PDB entry 7F67 | electron microscopy, 3.59 A resolution | chains C and J of the 18 polymer chains in the assembly

[Chain C]
Name: Translation initiation factor eIF-2B subunit beta
Organism: Homo sapiens
Reference sequence: P49770 (EI2BB_HUMAN); residue numbers follow UniProt; this construct covers 1-351
Sequence (351 residues; each row starts with the number of its first residue):
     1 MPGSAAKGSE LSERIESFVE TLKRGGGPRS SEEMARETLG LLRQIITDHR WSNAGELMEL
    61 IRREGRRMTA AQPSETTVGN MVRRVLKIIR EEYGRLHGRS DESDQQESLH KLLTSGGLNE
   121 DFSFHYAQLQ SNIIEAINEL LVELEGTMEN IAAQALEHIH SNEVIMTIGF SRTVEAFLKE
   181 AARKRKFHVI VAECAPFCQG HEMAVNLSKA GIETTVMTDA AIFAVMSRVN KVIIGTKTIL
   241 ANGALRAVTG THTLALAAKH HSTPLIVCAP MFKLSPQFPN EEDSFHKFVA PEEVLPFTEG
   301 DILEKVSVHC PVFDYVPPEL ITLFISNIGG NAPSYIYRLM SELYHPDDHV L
Disordered / not traced: 1-7, 100-105, 116-126

[Chain J]
Name: Translation initiation factor eIF-2B subunit epsilon
Organism: Homo sapiens
Reference sequence: Q13144 (EI2BE_HUMAN); residue numbers follow UniProt; this construct covers 1-721
Sequence (721 residues; numbered 1 to 721; the number before each row is that of its first residue):
     1 MAAPVVAPPG VVVSRANKRS GAGPGGSGGG GARGAEEEPP PPLQAVLVAD SFDRRFFPIS
    61 KDQPRVLLPL ANVALIDYTL EFLTATGVQE TFVFCCWKAA QIKEHLLKSK WCRPTSLNVV
   121 RIITSELYRS LGDVLRDVDA KALVRSDFLL VYGDVISNIN ITRALEEHRL RRKLEKNVSV
   181 MTMIFKESSP SHPTRCHEDN VVVAVDSTTN RVLHFQKTQG LRRFAFPLSL FQGSSDGVEV
   241 RYDLLDCHIS ICSPQVAQLF TDNFDYQTRD DFVRGLLVNE EILGNQIHMH VTAKEYGARV
   301 SNLHMYSAVC ADVIRRWVYP LTPEANFTDS TTQSCTHSRH NIYRGPEVSL GHGSILEENV
   361 LLGSGTVIGS NCFITNSVIG PGCHIGDNVV LDQTYLWQGV RVAAGAQIHQ SLLCDNAEVK
   421 ERVTLKPRSV LTSQVVVGPN ITLPEGSVIS LHPPDAEEDE DDGEFSDDSG ADQEKDKVKM
   481 KGYNPAEVGA AGKGYLWKAA GMNMEEEEEL QQNLWGLKIN MEEESESESE QSMDSEEPDS
   541 RGGSPQMDDI KVFQNEVLGT LQRGKEENIS CDNLVLEINS LKYAYNISLK EVMQVLSHVV
   601 LEFPLQQMDS PLDSSRYCAL LLPLLKAWSP VFRNYIKRAA DHLEALAAIE DFFLEHEALG
   661 ISMAKVLMAF YQLEILAEET ILSWFSQRDT TDKGQQLRKN QQLQRFIQWL KEAEEESSED
   721 D
Disordered / not traced: 1-39, 467-548, 689-691, 716-721
Curated features (UniProtKB/Swiss-Prot):
  - modified residue: Ala-2 (N-acetylalanine), Arg-19 (Omega-N-methylarginine), Ser-27 (Phosphoserine), Ser-130 (Phosphoserine), Thr-322 (Phosphothreonine), Ser-450 (Phosphoserine), Ser-466 (Phosphoserine), Ser-469 (Phosphoserine), Ser-532 (Phosphoserine), Ser-540 (Phosphoserine), Ser-544 (Phosphoserine), Ser-717 (Phosphoserine)
  - cross-link (Glycyl lysine isopeptide (Lys-Gly)): Lys-61 (interchain with G-Cter in ubiquitin), Lys-103 (interchain with G-Cter in ubiquitin), Lys-141 (interchain with G-Cter in ubiquitin), Lys-217 (interchain with G-Cter in ubiquitin)

[Chain C / chain J interface]
Pairs across the interface (31):
  Lys-23(C) / Ala-325(J)
  Lys-23(C) / Asn-326(J)
  Arg-24(C) / Thr-84(J)  hydrogen bond (side chain-backbone)
  Arg-24(C) / Ala-85(J)
  Arg-24(C) / Pro-320(J)
  Phe-288(C) / Arg-316(J)
  Phe-288(C) / Tyr-319(J)
  Phe-288(C) / His-337(J)
  Ala-290(C) / Arg-316(J)
  Ala-290(C) / Tyr-319(J)
  Pro-291(C) / Arg-315(J)
  Pro-291(C) / Arg-316(J)
  Pro-291(C) / Trp-317(J)
  Glu-292(C) / Ala-293(J)
  Glu-292(C) / Lys-294(J)  salt bridge
  Leu-295(C) / Trp-317(J)
  Phe-297(C) / Lys-186(J)
  Phe-297(C) / Glu-187(J)
  Phe-297(C) / Ser-188(J)
  Phe-297(C) / His-192(J)
  Phe-297(C) / Tyr-296(J)  hydrophobic
  Phe-297(C) / Trp-317(J)  hydrophobic
  Thr-298(C) / Ser-189(J)
  Gly-300(C) / Ser-189(J)
  Gly-300(C) / His-192(J)
  Asp-301(C) / Ser-191(J)  hydrogen bond (backbone-side chain)
  Leu-303(C) / Arg-315(J)
  Leu-303(C) / Trp-317(J)  hydrophobic
  Glu-304(C) / Pro-193(J)
  Lys-305(C) / Gln-393(J)
  Ser-307(C) / Glu-358(J)  hydrogen bond
Other interface residues (no listed pair), chain C (20 interface residues in all): Asp-283, Lys-287, Val-289, Glu-299, His-309
Other interface residues (no listed pair), chain J (28 interface residues in all): Glu-81, Thr-194, Asp-312, Phe-327, Ser-338, Asn-341

[Summary]
20 residues of chain C face 28 of chain J across their interface, with 3 hydrogen bonds and 1 salt bridge.
Polar contacts include Glu-292(C)/Lys-294(J), Arg-24(C)/Thr-84(J) and Asp-301(C)/Ser-191(J).
Here chain C is Translation initiation factor eIF-2B subunit beta and chain J is Translation initiation factor
eIF-2B subunit epsilon, both from Homo sapiens. Entry 7F67 (eIF2B-SFSV NSs-2-eIF2) was determined by electron
microscopy together with 7F64, 7F66 and 7VLK from the same study.
